Entry 7AQR (electron microscopy, 2.91 A resolution); this record covers chains C and Q of the 17 polymer chains in the assembly.

[Chain C]
Protein: NADH dehydrogenase [ubiquinone] iron-sulfur protein 3
From: Arabidopsis thaliana
Notes: EC 7.1.1.2
UniProt: Q95748 (NDUS3_ARATH); numbering as in UniProt (aligned over 1-190)
Chain sequence (190 residues; each row starts with the number of its first residue):
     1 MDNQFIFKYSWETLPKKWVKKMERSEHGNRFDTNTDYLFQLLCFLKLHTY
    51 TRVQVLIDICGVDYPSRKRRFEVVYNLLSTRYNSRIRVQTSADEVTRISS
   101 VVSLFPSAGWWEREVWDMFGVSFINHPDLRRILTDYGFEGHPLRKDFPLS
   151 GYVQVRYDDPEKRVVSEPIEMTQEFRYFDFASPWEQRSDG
Not modelled in the structure: 186-190

[Chain Q]
Protein: NADH dehydrogenase [ubiquinone] iron-sulfur protein 4, mitochondrial
From: Arabidopsis thaliana
UniProt: Q9FJW4 (NDUS4_ARATH); residues 1-154 here = UniProt positions 1-154
Chain sequence (154 residues; row label = number of the first residue in the row):
     1 MALCATTQRTIRIAATLRRVARPFATDAVVESDYKRGEIGKVSGIPEEHL
    51 SRKVIIYSPARTATQSGSGKLGKWKINFVSTLKWENPLMGWTSTGDPYAN
   101 VGDSALAFDSEEAAKSFAERHGWDYKVKKPNTPLLKVKSYSDNFKWKGNP
   151 QPEN
Not modelled in the structure: 1-34, 154

[Interface between chain C and chain Q]
Contacting residue pairs (56; chain C residue first):
  P65(C) with F108(Q), hydrophobic; F117(Q), hydrophobic
  S66(C) with A113(Q)
  R70(C) with F117(Q); H121(Q)
  E94(C) with I39(Q); R120(Q), salt bridge
  V95(C) with I39(Q), hydrophobic
  E139(C) with G44(Q)
  G140(C) with S43(Q); G44(Q)
  H141(C) with S43(Q), hydrogen bond (side chain-backbone)
  R144(C) with S43(Q)
  K145(C) with V101(Q); A105(Q)
  D146(C) with Y98(Q); V101(Q); F117(Q); H121(Q), salt bridge
  P148(C) with P97(Q); V101(Q), hydrophobic
  G151(C) with P97(Q)
  Y152(C) with I45(Q); P46(Q); H49(Q); P97(Q), hydrophobic; Y98(Q), hydrogen bond
  I169(C) with G95(Q)
  E170(C) with W84(Q); T94(Q)
  M171(C) with S93(Q); T94(Q), hydrogen bond (backbone-backbone)
  T172(C) with N86(Q), hydrogen bond; W91(Q); T92(Q); S93(Q), hydrogen bond (backbone-side chain)
  Q173(C) with W91(Q); T92(Q)
  E174(C) with K83(Q); T92(Q), hydrogen bond (backbone-backbone); T94(Q)
  F175(C) with N100(Q)
  Y177(C) with D103(Q), hydrogen bond (side chain-backbone); S104(Q)
  D179(C) with K70(Q), salt bridge
  A181(C) with K70(Q)
  S182(C) with K70(Q)
  P183(C) with Q65(Q); G67(Q); S68(Q), hydrogen bond (backbone-backbone); G69(Q), hydrogen bond (backbone-backbone); K70(Q)
  W184(C) with Q65(Q); S66(Q); G67(Q)
  E185(C) with G69(Q)
Interface residues without a listed pair, chain C (30 interface residues in all): R67, K68
Interface residues without a listed pair, chain Q (37 interface residues in all): V42, A99, L106, A107, D109

[In short]
30 residues of chain C face 37 of chain Q across their interface; the contacts include 9 hydrogen bonds and 3
salt bridges. Polar pairs include E94(C)-R120(Q), D146(C)-H121(Q) and D179(C)-K70(Q).
Here chain C is NADH dehydrogenase [ubiquinone] iron-sulfur protein 3 and chain Q is NADH dehydrogenase
[ubiquinone] iron-sulfur protein 4, mitochondrial, both from Arabidopsis thaliana. Entry 7AQR (Cryo-EM
structure of Arabidopsis thaliana Complex-I (peripheral arm)) was determined by electron microscopy, deposited
together with 7AQQ, 7AQW, 7AR7, 7AR8, 7AR9, 7ARB, 7ARC and 7ARD.
